8DDW - chains A and B of the 10 polymer chains in the assembly; structure by electron microscopy, 4.70 A resolution (low resolution: residue-level contacts below are approximate; hydrogen-bond / salt-bridge calls are withheld).

== Chain A (and B) ==
Name: Transient receptor potential cation channel, subfamily M, member 3
Source organism: Mus musculus
Notes: chain B of this document is another copy of the same molecule, construct and numbering; everything in this record applies to it too
Reference sequence: Q5F4S7 (Q5F4S7_MOUSE); numbering as in UniProt (aligned over 1-1371)
Amino-acid sequence (1371 residues; row label = number of the first residue in the row):
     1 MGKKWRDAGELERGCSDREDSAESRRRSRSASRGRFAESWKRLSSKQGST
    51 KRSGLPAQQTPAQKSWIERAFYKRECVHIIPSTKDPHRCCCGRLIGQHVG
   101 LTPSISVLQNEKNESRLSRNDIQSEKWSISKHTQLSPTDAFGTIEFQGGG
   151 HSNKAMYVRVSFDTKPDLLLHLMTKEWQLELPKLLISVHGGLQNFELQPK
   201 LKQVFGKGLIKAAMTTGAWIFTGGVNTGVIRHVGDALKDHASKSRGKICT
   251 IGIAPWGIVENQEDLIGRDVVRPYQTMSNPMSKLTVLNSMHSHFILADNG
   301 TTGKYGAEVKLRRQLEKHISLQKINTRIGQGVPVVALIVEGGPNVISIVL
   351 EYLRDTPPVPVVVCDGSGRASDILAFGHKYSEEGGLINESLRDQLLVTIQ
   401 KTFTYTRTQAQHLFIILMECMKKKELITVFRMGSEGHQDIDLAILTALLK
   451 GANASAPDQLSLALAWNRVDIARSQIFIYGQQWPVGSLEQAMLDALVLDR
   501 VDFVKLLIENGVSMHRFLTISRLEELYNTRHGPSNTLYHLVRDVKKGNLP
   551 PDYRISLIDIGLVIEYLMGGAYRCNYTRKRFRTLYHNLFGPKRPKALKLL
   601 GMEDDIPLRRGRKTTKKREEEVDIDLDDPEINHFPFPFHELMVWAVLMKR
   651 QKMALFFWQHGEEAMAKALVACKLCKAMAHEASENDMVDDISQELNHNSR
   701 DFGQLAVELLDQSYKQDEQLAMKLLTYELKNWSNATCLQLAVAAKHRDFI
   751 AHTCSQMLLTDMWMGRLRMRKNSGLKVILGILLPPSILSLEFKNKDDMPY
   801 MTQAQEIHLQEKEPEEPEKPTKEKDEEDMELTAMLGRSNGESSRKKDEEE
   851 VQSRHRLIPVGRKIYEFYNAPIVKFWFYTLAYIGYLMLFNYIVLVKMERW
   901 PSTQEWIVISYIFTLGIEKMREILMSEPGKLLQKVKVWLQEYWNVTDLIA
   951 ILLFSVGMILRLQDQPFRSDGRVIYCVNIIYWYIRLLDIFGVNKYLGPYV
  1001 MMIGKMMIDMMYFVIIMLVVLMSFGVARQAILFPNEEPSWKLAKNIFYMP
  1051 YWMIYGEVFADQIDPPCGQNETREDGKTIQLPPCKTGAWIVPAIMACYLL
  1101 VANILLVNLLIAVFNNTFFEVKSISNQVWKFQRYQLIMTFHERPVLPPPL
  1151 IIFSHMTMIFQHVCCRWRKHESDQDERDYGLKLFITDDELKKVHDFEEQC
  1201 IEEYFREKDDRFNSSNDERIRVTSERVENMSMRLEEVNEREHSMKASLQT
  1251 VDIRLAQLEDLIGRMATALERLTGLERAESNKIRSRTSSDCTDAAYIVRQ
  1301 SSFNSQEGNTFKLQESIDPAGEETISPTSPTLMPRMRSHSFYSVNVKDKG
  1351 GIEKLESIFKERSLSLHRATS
Unresolved in the structure: 1-128, 383-396, 589-631, 763-992, 1010-1108, 1143-1176, 1244-1371

== How chain A and chain B interact ==
Contacting residue pairs - 43 pairs, chain A then chain B:
  Gly148(A) with Ile508(B); Glu509(B); Gly511(B)
  Gly150(A) with Glu509(B)
  His151(A) with Glu509(B)
  Asn194(A) with Tyr479(B)
  Phe195(A) with Tyr479(B)
  Glu196(A) with Tyr479(B)
  Arg231(A) with Tyr479(B)
  Ala241(A) with Arg1206(B)
  Ser242(A) with Arg1206(B)
  Lys243(A) with Arg1206(B)
  Ser244(A) with Arg1206(B)
  Arg245(A) with Glu1203(B); Arg1206(B); Asp1210(B)
  Gln275(A) with Gly511(B)
  Met277(A) with Asn510(B); Gly511(B); Val512(B)
  Asp1009(A) with Tyr999(B)
  Leu1109(A) with Met1006(B)
  Ala1112(A) with Phe1114(B); Asn1115(B)
  Val1113(A) with Tyr999(B)
  Asn1115(A) with Asn1115(B)
  Asn1116(A) with Asn1115(B); Phe1118(B)
  Arg1221(A) with Arg1219(B)
  Ser1224(A) with Thr1223(B)
  Val1227(A) with Thr1223(B); Met1230(B)
  Glu1228(A) with Arg1226(B)
  Met1230(A) with Met1230(B)
  Ser1231(A) with Met1230(B)
  Leu1234(A) with Met1230(B)
  Glu1235(A) with Arg1233(B)
  Asn1238(A) with Arg1233(B); Val1237(B)
  Arg1240(A) with Arg1240(B)
  Glu1241(A) with Arg1240(B)
  His1242(A) with Arg1240(B); His1242(B)
Other interface residues (no listed pair), chain A (38 interface residues in all): Gln147, His240, Ile1111, Asp1217, Ile1220, Ser1243
Other interface residues (no listed pair), chain B (33 interface residues in all): Leu488, Ser513, His515, Ile1003, Ile1111, Glu1202, Asn1216, Ile1220, Val1227, Leu1234, Glu1236

== Overview ==
The interface between chain A and chain B involves 38 residues on one side and 33 on the other.
Chain A and chain B are both Transient receptor potential cation channel, subfamily M, member 3 (Mus
musculus); the structure, cryo-EM structure of TRPM3 ion channel in complex with Gbg, tethered by
ALFA-nanobody, was determined by electron microscopy, deposited together with 8DDQ, 8DDR, 8DDS, 8DDT, 8DDU,
8DDV and 4 further entries.
